Entry 4O1V (X-ray diffraction, 2.00 A resolution); this record covers chains A and B.

[Chain A]
Molecule: Speckle-type POZ protein
From: Homo sapiens
Notes: fragment: MATH domain
UniProtKB: O43791 (SPOP_HUMAN); residues 28-166 here = UniProt positions 28-166
Sequence (145 residues; row label = number of the first residue in the row):
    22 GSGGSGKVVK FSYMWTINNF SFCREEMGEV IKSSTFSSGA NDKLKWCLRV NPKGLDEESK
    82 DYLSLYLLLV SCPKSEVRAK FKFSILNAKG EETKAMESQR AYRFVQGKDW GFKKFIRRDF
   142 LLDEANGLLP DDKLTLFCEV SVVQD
Unresolved in the structure: 22-25
Construct notes: expression tag (22-27)
UniProt features mapped onto this chain:
  - region: Tyr123 to Phe133 (Important for binding substrate proteins)
  - natural variant: Tyr83 (Y83C: In NSDVS2), Arg121 (R121Q: In NSDVS1), Gly132 (G132V: In NSDVS2), Arg138 (R138C: In NSDVS2), Asp144 (D144N: In NSDVS1)
  - mutagenesis: Tyr87 (Y87A: Strongly reduced affinity for substrate proteins), Tyr123 (Y123A: Strongly reduced affinity for substrate proteins), Asp130 (D130A: Strongly reduced affinity for substrate proteins), Trp131 (W131A: Strongly reduced affinity for substrate proteins), Phe133 (F133A: Strongly reduced affinity for substrate proteins)

[Chain B]
Molecule: Phosphatidylinositol 3,4,5-trisphosphate 3-phosphatase and dual-specificity protein phosphatase PTEN
UniProtKB: P60484 (PTEN_HUMAN); residues 354-368 here = UniProt positions 354-368
Sequence (15 residues; numbered 354 to 368; the number before each row is that of its first residue):
   354 PSNPEASSST SVTPD
Unresolved in the structure: 354-356, 364-368
UniProt features mapped onto this chain:
  - modified residue: Thr366 (Phosphothreonine)
  - mutagenesis: Thr366 (T366A: Decreased stability)

[Interface between chain A and chain B]
Pairs across the interface - 15 pairs, chain A then chain B:
  Leu76(A) - Ser362(B)
  Tyr87(A) - Ser360(B)
  Tyr87(A) - Ser362(B)
  Glu118(A) - Pro357(B)
  Tyr123(A) - Ala359(B)
  Lys129(A) - Ser361(B)  hydrogen bond
  Lys129(A) - Thr363(B)
  Asp130(A) - Ser361(B)  hydrogen bond (backbone-side chain)
  Asp130(A) - Ser362(B)  hydrogen bond
  Trp131(A) - Ser360(B)
  Trp131(A) - Ser361(B)
  Gly132(A) - Ala359(B)
  Gly132(A) - Ser360(B)  hydrogen bond (backbone-backbone)
  Phe133(A) - Pro357(B)
  Phe133(A) - Glu358(B)
Other interface residues (no listed pair), chain A (13 interface residues in all): Arg70, Phe102, Met117, Lys134
Interface features reported in the paper:
  - interface residues, chain B: Ala359(B)

[Summary]
13 residues of chain A face 7 of chain B across their interface; the contacts include 4 hydrogen bonds. Polar
pairs include Lys129(A)-Ser361(B), Asp130(A)-Ser361(B) and Asp130(A)-Ser362(B). From UniProt: 5 mutagenesis
sites on chain A; one mutagenesis site on chain B. From the paper: the interface residue Ala359(B).
Here chain A is Speckle-type POZ protein (Homo sapiens) and chain B is Phosphatidylinositol
3,4,5-trisphosphate 3-phosphatase and dual-specificity protein phosphatase PTEN. Entry 4O1V (SPOP Promotes
Tumorigenesis by Acting as a Key Regulatory Hub in Kidney Cancer) was determined by X-ray diffraction.
